7VZG - chains a and B of the 14 polymer chains in the assembly; structure by electron microscopy, 2.61 A resolution.

== Chain a ==
Protein: PscA
From: Chloracidobacterium thermophilum
Reference sequence: G2LDR8 (G2LDR8_CHLTF); residue numbers follow UniProt; this construct covers 8-865
Sequence (858 residues; numbered 8 to 865; the number before each row is that of its first residue):
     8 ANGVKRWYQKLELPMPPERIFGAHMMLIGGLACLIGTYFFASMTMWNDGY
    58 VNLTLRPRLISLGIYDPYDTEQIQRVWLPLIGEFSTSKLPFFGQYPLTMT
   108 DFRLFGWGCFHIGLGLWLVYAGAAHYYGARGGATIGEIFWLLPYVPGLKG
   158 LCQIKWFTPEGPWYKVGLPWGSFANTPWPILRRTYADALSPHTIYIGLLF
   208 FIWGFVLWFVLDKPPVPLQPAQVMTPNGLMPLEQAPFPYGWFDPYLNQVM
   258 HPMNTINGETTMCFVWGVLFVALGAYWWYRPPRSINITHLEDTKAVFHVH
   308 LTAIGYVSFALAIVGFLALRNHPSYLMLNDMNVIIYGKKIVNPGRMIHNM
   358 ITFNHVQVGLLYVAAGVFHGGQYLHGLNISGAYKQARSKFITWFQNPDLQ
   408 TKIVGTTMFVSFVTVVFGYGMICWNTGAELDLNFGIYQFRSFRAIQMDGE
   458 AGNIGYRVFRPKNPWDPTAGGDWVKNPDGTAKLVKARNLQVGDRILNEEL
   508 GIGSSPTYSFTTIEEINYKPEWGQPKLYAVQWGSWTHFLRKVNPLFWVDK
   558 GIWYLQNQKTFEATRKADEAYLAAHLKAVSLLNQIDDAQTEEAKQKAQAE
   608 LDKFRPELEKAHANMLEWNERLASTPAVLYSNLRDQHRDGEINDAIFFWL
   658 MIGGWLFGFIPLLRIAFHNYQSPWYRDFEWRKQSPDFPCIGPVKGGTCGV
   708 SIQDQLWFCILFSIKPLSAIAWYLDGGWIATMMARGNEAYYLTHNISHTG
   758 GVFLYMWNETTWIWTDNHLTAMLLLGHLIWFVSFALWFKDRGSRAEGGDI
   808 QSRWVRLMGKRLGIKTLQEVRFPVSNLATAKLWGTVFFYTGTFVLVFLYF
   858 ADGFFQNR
Metal / ion sites: bacteriochlorophyll a Mg near Glu266 (its only coordinating residue here); 4Fe-4S cluster Fe: Cys696, Cys705 (shared with 1 residue of chain A); Ca2+: Asp732, Glu766, Tyr856, Asp859, Gly860; Zn ion near His784 (its only coordinating residue here)
Small-molecule neighbours:
  - 2GO ([methyl 9-acetyl-14-ethyl-20-hydroxy-4,8,13,18-tetramethyl-3-{3-oxo-3-[(3,7,11,15-tetramethylhexadec-2-en-1-yl)oxy]propyl}-3,4,20,21-tetradehydrophorbine-21-carboxylatato(2-)-kappa~4~N~23~,N~24~,N~25~,N~26~]zinc), molecule 1: Tyr426, Ile429, Leu657, Gly661, Phe664, Ile721, Lys722, Pro723, Ser725, Ala726, Trp729, Ile736, Val759, Met763, Trp764, Thr767, Ile770, Trp771, Leu780, His784, Trp787, Phe845, Thr849, Leu852, Val853, Tyr856
  - 2GO, molecule 2: Phe760, Met763, Trp764
  - 84Q ([(2S)-2-[2-azanylethoxy(oxidanyl)phosphoryl]oxy-2-(13-methyltetradecanoyloxy)ethyl] 13-methyltetradecanoate): His258, Met260, Asn261, Trp273, Ala317, Leu318, Val321, Gly322, Ala325, Leu326, Ile358, His362, Ala634
  - 85I ([(2R)-2-[2-(methylamino)ethoxy-oxidanyl-phosphoryl]oxy-2-(13-methyltetradecanoyloxy)ethyl] 13-methyltetradecanoate), molecule 1: Gly10, Val11, Leu785, Ile786, Val789, Arg798, Pro830, Val831, Ser832, Asn833, Thr836, Trp840
  - 85I, molecule 2: Tyr313, Phe316, Ile320, Phe323, Leu324, Arg327, Arg352, Val363, Leu552, Leu636, Tyr637, Ser638, Arg645, Phe654, Phe655, Met658, Ile659, Trp662, Leu663, Phe666, Ile727, Tyr730, Leu731, Gly733, Phe861, Gln863
  - 85I, molecule 3: Val789, Ala792, Leu793, Arg801, Gln808, Trp811, Phe829, Pro830, Val831, Ser832, Trp840, Phe844
  - 85N ([(2S)-2-[[(1R)-1,2-bis(13-methyltetradecanoyloxy)ethoxy]methyl]-3-oxidanyl-3-oxidanylidene-propyl]-trimethyl-azanium), molecule 1: Trp431, Phe441, Ile443, Tyr444, Phe446, Gly540
  - 85N, molecule 2: Val812, Lys822, Thr823, Leu824, Glu826, Val827, Arg828, Phe829
  - bacteriochlorophyll a (BCL), molecule 1: Leu18, Leu20, Met22, Arg26, Ile27, Ala30, His31, Met33, Leu34, Gly37, Cys40, Leu41, Thr44, Leu123, Val126, Tyr133, Thr300, Val303, Phe304, His307, Leu308, Ile311
  - bacteriochlorophyll a (BCL), molecule 2: Pro24, Ile27, Phe28, His31, Met32, Ile35, Leu125, Phe180, Ile187, Leu188, Arg189, Arg190, Thr191, Tyr192, Ala195, Pro198, His199, Tyr202, Ile203, Leu205, Leu206, Ile209
  - bacteriochlorophyll a (BCL), molecule 3: Phe28, Met32, Trp124, Leu125, Tyr127, Ala128, Ala131, His132, Val173, Gly174, Leu175, Pro176, Phe180, Thr183, Trp185, Tyr202
  - bacteriochlorophyll a (BCL), molecule 4: Leu38, Leu41, Ile42, Thr61, Leu62, Arg65, Ile311, Ser315, Leu318, Ile358, Asn361, His362, Val365, Tyr369
  - bacteriochlorophyll a (BCL), molecule 5: Tyr45, Tyr57, Val58, Thr61, Leu62, Met357, Ile358, Phe360, Asn361, Gln364, Leu368, Ile717, Thr842, Val843, Tyr846, Thr847, Phe850, Val851, Val853, Phe854, Phe857
  - bacteriochlorophyll a (BCL), molecule 6: Pro64, Arg65, Ser68, Phe207, Trp210, Met260, Asn261, Thr262, Ile263, Gly265, Glu266, Met269, Cys270, Trp273, Phe277, Leu318, Ala325, Leu326, His329, Ser331, Tyr332
  - bacteriochlorophyll a (BCL), molecule 7: Tyr192, Ala193, Ala195, Leu196, His199, Thr200, Ile203, Leu206, Trp210, Pro289, Ile294, Leu297, Glu298, Val303, Val306, His307, Ala310, Ile311
  - bacteriochlorophyll a (BCL), molecule 8: His296, Leu297, Ala302, His305, Val306, Thr309, Ala310, Tyr313, Phe316, Ala317, Val374, Gly377, Gly378, Tyr380, Leu381, Phe397, Ile398, Phe401, Leu669, Leu670, Ala673, Phe674
  - chlorophyll a (CLA), molecule 1: Tyr15, Gln16, Lys17, Leu18, Glu19, Leu20, Phe304, Leu308, Leu368, Tyr369, Ala372, Phe375, His376, Gln379, Gln710, Leu713, Trp714, Ile717
  - chlorophyll a (CLA), molecule 2: Ile35, Leu38, Ala39, Ile42, Phe46, Leu62, Arg65, Leu66, Leu69, Ile71, Trp114, Phe117, His118, Leu121, Leu125, Ile203, Leu206, Phe207, Ile209, Trp210, Val213, Ile311, Val314, Leu318
  - chlorophyll a (CLA), molecule 3: Gly56, Tyr57, Val58, Ile342, Tyr343, His775, Ala778, Met779, Leu782, Val851, Phe854
  - chlorophyll a (CLA), molecule 4: Met415, Ser418, Phe419, Val422, Val423, Tyr426, Phe664, Ile667, Arg671, Phe715, Phe719
  - chlorophyll a (CLA), molecule 5: Val422, Val423, Tyr426, Gly427, Cys430, Thr433, Leu439, Phe441, Phe446, Phe664, Leu718, Phe719, Lys722, Met739, Val759, Phe760, Met763, Trp787, Phe845
  - chlorophyll a (CLA), molecule 6: Ala778, Leu781, Leu782, His784, Leu785, Trp787, Phe788, Phe791
  - chlorophyll a (CLA), molecule 7: Leu785, Phe788, Val789, Phe791, Ala792, Phe795, Asp797, Ser800, Arg801, Gly804, Gly805, Gln808
  - lycopene (LYC): His31, Leu34, Ile35, Leu38, Leu41, Tyr45, Val58, Tyr192, His199, Val303, His307
  - 4Fe-4S cluster (SF4): Cys696, Gly698, Pro699, Cys705, Lys796, Leu834
What the authors report for this chain:
  - binding site for 85I: Arg801
  - binding site for 2GO: His784

== Chain B ==
Protein: Photosystem P840 reaction center iron-sulfur protein
From: Chloracidobacterium thermophilum
Reference sequence: A8DJF8 (A8DJF8_9BACT); residue numbers follow UniProt; this construct covers 74-149
Sequence (76 residues; numbered 74 to 149; the number before each row is that of its first residue):
    74 QIYTIIEELCIGCGFCTDECPPKVNAILPRDVEAVLDGGETYWIDQTRCI
   124 SCSLCFVAGTCPTDAVVFTEGGVSRT
Metal / ion sites: 4Fe-4S cluster Fe: Cys93, Cys122, Cys125
Small-molecule neighbours:
  - 4Fe-4S cluster (SF4), molecule 1: Tyr76, Cys93, Pro94, Val97, Ala99, Ile100, Ile117, Cys122, Ile123, Ser124, Cys125, Ser126, Leu127, Cys128
  - 4Fe-4S cluster (SF4), molecule 2: Ile78, Cys83, Ile84, Gly85, Cys86, Gly87, Phe88, Cys89, Tyr115, Thr133, Cys134, Pro135, Thr136, Ala138, Val139

== How chain a and chain B interact ==
Residue-residue contacts (15):
  Trp687(a) with Pro135(B); Thr136(B)
  Gln690(a) with Cys134(B); Pro135(B)
  Cys696(a) with Phe88(B)
  Ile697(a) with Ile84(B), hydrophobic; Cys86(B); Phe88(B), hydrophobic; Pro135(B), hydrophobic
  Val700(a) with Ile84(B); Asp110(B); Gly111(B); Gly112(B)
  Lys701(a) with Asp110(B)
  Gly702(a) with Leu109(B)
Other interface residues (no listed pair), chain a (12 interface residues in all): Glu686, Arg688, Phe694, Pro695, Pro699
Other interface residues (no listed pair), chain B (13 interface residues in all): Glu113, Gly132, Thr133

== Summary ==
Chain a and chain B form an interface of 12 and 13 residues respectively. Ligands of chain a: compound 2GO, 7
copies of chlorophyll a, compound 85N, 8 copies of bacteriochlorophyll a and 4Fe-4S cluster among other
ligands. The paper reports a binding site for 85I at Arg801(a); a binding site for 2GO at His784(a).
Here chain a is PscA and chain B is Photosystem P840 reaction center iron-sulfur protein, both from
Chloracidobacterium thermophilum. Entry 7VZG (Structure of the Acidobacteria homodimeric reaction center bound
with cytochrome c (the larger form)) was determined by electron microscopy (same publication as 7VZR).
